PDB entry 5L66 | X-ray diffraction, 2.80 A resolution | chains V and W of the 28 polymer chains in the assembly

# Chain V
Name: Proteasome subunit beta type-2
Organism: Saccharomyces cerevisiae (strain ATCC 204508 / S288c)
Notes: EC 3.4.25.1
UniProt: P25043 (PSB2_YEAST); residues 1-232 here correspond to UniProt positions 30-261 (UniProt number = residue number + 29)
Amino-acid sequence (232 residues; row label = number of the first residue in the row):
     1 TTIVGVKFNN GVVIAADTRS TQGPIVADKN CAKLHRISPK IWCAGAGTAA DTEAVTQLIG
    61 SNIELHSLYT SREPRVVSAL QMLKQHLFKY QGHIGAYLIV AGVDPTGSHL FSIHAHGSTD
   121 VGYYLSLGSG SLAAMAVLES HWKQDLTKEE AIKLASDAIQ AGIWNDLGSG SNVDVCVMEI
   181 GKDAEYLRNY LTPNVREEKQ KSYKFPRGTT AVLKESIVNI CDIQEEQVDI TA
Unresolved in the structure: 227-232
Covalent attachments: bortezomib (BO2) linked to Thr1
Metal / ion sites: Mg2+: Ile163, Asp166, Ser169 (shared with 1 residue of chain L)
Residues lining bound ligands: bortezomib (BO2; N-[(1R)-1-(dihydroxyboryl)-3-methylbutyl]-N-(pyrazin-2-ylcarbonyl)-L-phenylalaninamide): Arg19, Ser20, Thr21, Gln22, Ala27, Cys31, Lys33, Gly45, Ala46, Gly47, Thr48, Ala49, Thr52, Gly168
UniProt features mapped onto this chain:
  - active site: Thr1 (Nucleophile)

# Chain W
Name: Proteasome subunit beta type-3
Organism: Saccharomyces cerevisiae (strain ATCC 204508 / S288c)
Notes: EC 3.4.25.1
UniProt: P25451 (PSB3_YEAST); residues 0-204 here correspond to UniProt positions 1-205 (UniProt number = residue number + 1)
Amino-acid sequence (205 residues; numbered 0 to 204; the number before each row is that of its first residue; numbering starts at 0):
     0 MSDPSSINGG IVVAMTGKDC VAIACDLRLG SQSLGVSNKF EKIFHYGHVF LGITGLATDV
    60 TTLNEMFRYK TNLYKLKEER AIEPETFTQL VSSSLYERRF GPYFVGPVVA GINSKSGKPF
   120 IAGFDLIGCI DEAKDFIVSG TASDQLFGMC ESLYEPNLEP EDLFETISQA LLNAADRDAL
   180 SGWGAVVYII KKDEVVKRYL KMRQD
Unresolved in the structure: 0
Metal / ion sites: Mg2+: Asp204 (shared with 3 residues of chain K)
UniProt features mapped onto this chain:
  - modified residue: Ser30 (Phosphoserine)
  - cross-link: Lys69 (Glycyl lysine isopeptide (Lys-Gly) (interchain with G-Cter in ubiquitin))

# How chain V and chain W interact
Residue-residue contacts (58):
  Ile25(V) - Asp143(W)
  Ile25(V) - Phe146(W)  hydrophobic
  Val26(V) - Phe146(W)
  Ala27(V) - Asp130(W)
  Asp28(V) - Asp130(W)
  Lys29(V) - Glu150(W)  salt bridge
  Ala49(V) - Cys128(W)  hydrophobic
  Ala50(V) - Tyr95(W)
  Ala50(V) - Ile126(W)  hydrophobic
  Ala50(V) - Cys128(W)
  Asp51(V) - Tyr95(W)  hydrogen bond
  Asp51(V) - Arg98(W)  salt bridge
  Ala54(V) - Tyr95(W)
  Tyr90(V) - Phe99(W)  hydrophobic
  His93(V) - Arg98(W)  hydrogen bond (backbone-side chain)
  His93(V) - Phe99(W)
  Ile94(V) - Phe99(W)  hydrophobic
  Arg196(V) - Glu150(W)  salt bridge
  Lys199(V) - Glu150(W)
  Lys199(V) - Ser151(W)
  Lys199(V) - Tyr153(W)  hydrogen bond (side chain-backbone)
  Ser202(V) - Glu154(W)  hydrogen bond
  Tyr203(V) - Ser151(W)
  Tyr203(V) - Leu152(W)  hydrophobic
  Lys204(V) - Asp161(W)  salt bridge
  Phe205(V) - Gln168(W)
  Arg207(V) - Glu160(W)  salt bridge
  Arg207(V) - Asp161(W)  salt bridge
  Arg207(V) - Glu164(W)
  Gly208(V) - Glu164(W)  hydrogen bond (backbone-side chain)
  Thr209(V) - Glu164(W)
  Thr210(V) - Glu164(W)  hydrogen bond
  Thr210(V) - Ser167(W)
  Thr210(V) - Gln168(W)  hydrogen bond
  Thr210(V) - Leu199(W)
  Ala211(V) - Leu199(W)
  Ala211(V) - Lys200(W)  hydrogen bond (backbone-backbone)
  Val212(V) - Phe163(W)  hydrophobic
  Val212(V) - Tyr198(W)
  Leu213(V) - Tyr198(W)  hydrogen bond (backbone-backbone)
  Leu213(V) - Leu199(W)
  Leu213(V) - Lys200(W)
  Lys214(V) - Arg197(W)
  Lys214(V) - Tyr198(W)  hydrogen bond (backbone-backbone)
  Glu215(V) - Lys196(W)
  Glu215(V) - Arg197(W)  salt bridge
  Ser216(V) - Val195(W)
  Ser216(V) - Lys196(W)  hydrogen bond (backbone-backbone)
  Ile217(V) - Val194(W)
  Val218(V) - His44(W)
  Val218(V) - Tyr187(W)  hydrophobic
  Val218(V) - Val194(W)  hydrogen bond (backbone-backbone)
  Val218(V) - Lys196(W)
  Asn219(V) - His44(W)
  Ile220(V) - Gly46(W)
  Ile220(V) - Phe49(W)  hydrophobic
  Ile220(V) - Val194(W)  hydrophobic
  Asp222(V) - Lys74(W)  salt bridge
Interface residues without a listed pair, chain V (35 interface residues in all): Thr48, Pro206
Interface residues without a listed pair, chain W (35 interface residues in all): His47, Glu158, Thr165, Leu171

# Summary
Chain V and chain W each contribute 35 residues to their interface; the contacts include 12 hydrogen bonds and
8 salt bridges. Polar pairs include Lys29(V)-Glu150(W), Asp51(V)-Arg98(W) and Arg196(V)-Glu150(W). Covalently
linked bortezomib: at Thr1(V). UniProt lists active-site residue Thr1(V) on chain V.
Chain V is Proteasome subunit beta type-2 and chain W is Proteasome subunit beta type-3, both from
Saccharomyces cerevisiae (strain ATCC 204508 / S288c); the structure, Yeast 20S proteasome with mouse beta5i
(1-138) and mouse beta6 (97-111; 118-133) in complex with bortezomib, was determined by X-ray diffraction,
deposited together with 5L52, 5L54, 5L55, 5L5A, 5L5B, 5L5D and 30 further entries.
